7RSU - chains A and P of the 3 polymer chains in the assembly; structure by X-ray diffraction, 2.10 A resolution.

== Chain A ==
Name: DNA polymerase
From: Thermococcus kodakarensis
Notes: EC 2.7.7.7
UniProtKB: D0VWU9 (D0VWU9_THEKO); residues 1-774 here = UniProt positions 1-774
Chain sequence (774 residues; row label = number of the first residue in the row):
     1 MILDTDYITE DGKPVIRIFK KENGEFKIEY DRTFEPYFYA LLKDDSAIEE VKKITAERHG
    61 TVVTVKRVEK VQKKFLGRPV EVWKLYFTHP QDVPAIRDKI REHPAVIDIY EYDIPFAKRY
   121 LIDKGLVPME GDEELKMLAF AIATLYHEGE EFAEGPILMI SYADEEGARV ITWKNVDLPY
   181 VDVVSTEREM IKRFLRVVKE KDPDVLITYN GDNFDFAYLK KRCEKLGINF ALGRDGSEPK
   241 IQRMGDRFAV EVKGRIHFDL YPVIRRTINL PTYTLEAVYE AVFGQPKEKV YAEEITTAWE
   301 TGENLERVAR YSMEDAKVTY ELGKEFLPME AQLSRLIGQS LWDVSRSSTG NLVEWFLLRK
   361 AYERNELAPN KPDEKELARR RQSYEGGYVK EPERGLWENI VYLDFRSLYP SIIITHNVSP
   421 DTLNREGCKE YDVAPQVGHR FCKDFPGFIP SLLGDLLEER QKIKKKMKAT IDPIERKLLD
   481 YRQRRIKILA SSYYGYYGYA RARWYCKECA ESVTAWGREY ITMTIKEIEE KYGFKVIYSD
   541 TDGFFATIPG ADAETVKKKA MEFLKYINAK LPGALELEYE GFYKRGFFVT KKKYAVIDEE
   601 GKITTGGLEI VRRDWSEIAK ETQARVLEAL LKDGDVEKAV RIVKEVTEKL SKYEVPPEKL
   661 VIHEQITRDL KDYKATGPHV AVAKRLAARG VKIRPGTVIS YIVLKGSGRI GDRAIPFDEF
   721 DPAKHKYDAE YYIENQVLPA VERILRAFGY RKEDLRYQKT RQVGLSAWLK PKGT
Not modelled in the structure: 757-774
Sequence notes: conflict Ala141 (Asp in D0VWU9), Ala143 (Glu in D0VWU9), His147 (Glu in D0VWU9), Arg485 (Ala in D0VWU9), Ser491 (Asn in D0VWU9), Lys584 (Glu in D0VWU9), Gly606 (Arg in D0VWU9), Ala723 (Thr in D0VWU9)

== Chain P ==
Molecule: Primer
Sequence (13 nucleotides; each row starts with the number of its first residue):
     1 CGCGAACTGC GXX
Modified residues: TFT ((L)-alpha-threofuranosyl-thymine-3'-monophosphate) at position 12; FA2 (5-(6-amino-9H-purin-9-yl)-4-hydroxytetrahydrofuran-3-yl dihydrogen phosphate) at position 13

== Interface between chain A and chain P ==
Pairs across the interface (32; chain A residue first):
  Asn269(A) - DG11(P)  hydrogen bond to the phosphate
  Asp540(A) - FA2_13(P)  sugar contact
  Thr541(A) - FA2_13(P)  sugar contact
  Asp542(A) - FA2_13(P)  hydrogen bond to the sugar
  Lys592(A) - DG11(P)  base contact
  Lys592(A) - TFT_12(P)  base contact
  Tyr594(A) - FA2_13(P)  hydrogen bond to the phosphate
  Gly606(A) - TFT_12(P)  phosphate contact
  Gly607(A) - DG11(P)  phosphate contact
  Gly607(A) - TFT_12(P)  hydrogen bond to the phosphate
  Val611(A) - DG11(P)  sugar contact
  Arg612(A) - DG9(P)  hydrogen bond to the base
  Arg612(A) - DC10(P)  hydrogen bond to the sugar
  Arg612(A) - DG11(P)  hydrogen bond to the sugar
  Arg613(A) - DC10(P)  salt bridge to the phosphate
  Arg613(A) - DG11(P)  hydrogen bond to the phosphate
  Asp614(A) - DC10(P)  sugar contact
  Glu664(A) - DG9(P)  sugar contact
  Glu664(A) - DC10(P)  phosphate contact
  Gln665(A) - DG9(P)  phosphate contact
  Gln665(A) - DC10(P)  hydrogen bond to the phosphate
  Thr667(A) - DG9(P)  hydrogen bond to the phosphate
  Arg668(A) - DT8(P)  salt bridge to the phosphate
  Arg668(A) - DG9(P)  salt bridge to the phosphate
  Tyr673(A) - DT8(P)  phosphate contact
  Tyr673(A) - DG9(P)  hydrogen bond to the phosphate
  Lys674(A) - DC7(P)  phosphate contact
  Lys674(A) - DT8(P)  hydrogen bond to the phosphate
  Ala675(A) - DC7(P)  phosphate contact
  Ala675(A) - DT8(P)  hydrogen bond to the phosphate
  His679(A) - DT8(P)  phosphate contact
  His679(A) - DG9(P)  salt bridge to the phosphate
Interface residues without a listed pair, chain A (23 interface residues in all): Thr605, His663, Ile666

== Summary ==
23 residues of chain A face 7 of chain P across their interface; the contacts include 13 hydrogen bonds and 4
salt bridges. Among the polar pairs are Arg612(A)-DG9(P), Asp542(A)-FA2_13(P) and Arg612(A)-DC10(P).
Here chain A is DNA polymerase (Thermococcus kodakarensis) and chain P is Primer. Entry 7RSU (TNA polymerase,
n+2 product) was determined by X-ray diffraction.
